PDB entry 7L05 | X-ray diffraction, 2.21 A resolution | chains A and F of the 6 polymer chains in the assembly

== Chain A ==
Molecule: Tubulin alpha-1B chain
Source organism: Sus scrofa
UniProt: Q2XVP4 (TBA1B_PIG); numbering as in UniProt (aligned over 1-451)
Sequence (451 residues; numbered 1 to 451; the number before each row is that of its first residue):
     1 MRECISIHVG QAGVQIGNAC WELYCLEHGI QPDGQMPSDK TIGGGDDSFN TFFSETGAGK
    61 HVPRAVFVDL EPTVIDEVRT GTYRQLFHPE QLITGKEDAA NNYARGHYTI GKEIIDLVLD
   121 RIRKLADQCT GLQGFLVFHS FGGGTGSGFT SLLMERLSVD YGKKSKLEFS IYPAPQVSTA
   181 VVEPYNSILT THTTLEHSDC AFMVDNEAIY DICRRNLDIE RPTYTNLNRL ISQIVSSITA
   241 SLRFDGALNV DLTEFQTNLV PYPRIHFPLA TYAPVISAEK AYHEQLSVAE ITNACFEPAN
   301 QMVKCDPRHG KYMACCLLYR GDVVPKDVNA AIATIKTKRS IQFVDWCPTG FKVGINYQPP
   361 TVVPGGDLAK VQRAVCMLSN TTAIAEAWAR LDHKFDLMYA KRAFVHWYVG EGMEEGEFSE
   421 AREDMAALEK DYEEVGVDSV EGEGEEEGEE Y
Not modelled in the structure: 440-451
Bound ions: Ca2+: Asp39, Thr41, Gly44, Glu55
Ligand contacts: GTP (guanosine-5'-triphosphate): Gly10, Gln11, Ala12, Gln15, Ile16, Asp69, Asp98, Ala99, Ala100, Asn101, Ser140, Gly142, Gly143, Gly144, Thr145, Gly146, Ile171, Pro173, Val177, Ser178, Thr179, Glu183, Asn206, Tyr224, Leu227, Asn228, Ile231
UniProt features mapped onto this chain:
  - motif: Met1 to Cys4 (MREC motif)
  - active site: Glu254
  - binding site (GTP): Gly10, Gln11, Ala12, Gln15, Glu71, Ala99, Ser140, Gly143, Gly144, Thr145, Gly146, Thr179, Glu183, Asn206, Tyr224, Asn228, Leu252
  - binding site (Mg(2+)): Glu71
  - site: Tyr451 (Involved in polymerization)
  - modified residue: Lys40 (N6,N6,N6-trimethyllysine), Ser48 (Phosphoserine), Ser232 (Phosphoserine), Tyr282 (3'-nitrotyrosine), Arg339 (Omega-N-methylarginine), Ser439 (Phosphoserine), Glu443 (5-glutamyl polyglutamate), Glu445 (5-glutamyl polyglutamate), Tyr451 (3'-nitrotyrosine)
  - cross-link (Glycyl lysine isopeptide (Lys-Gly)): Lys326 (interchain with G-Cter in ubiquitin), Lys370 (interchain with G-Cter in ubiquitin)

== Chain F ==
Molecule: Tubulin Tyrosine Ligase
Source organism: Gallus gallus
UniProt: E1BQ43 (E1BQ43_CHICK); residue numbers follow UniProt; this construct covers 1-378
Sequence (384 residues; row label = number of the first residue in the row):
     1 MYTFVVRDEN SSVYAEVSRL LLATGQWKRL RKDNPRFNLM LGERNRLPFG RLGHEPGLVQ
    61 LVNYYRGADK LCRKASLVKL IKTSPELSES CTWFPESYVI YPTNLKTPVA PAQNGIRHLI
   121 NNTRTDEREV FLAAYNRRRE GREGNVWIAK SSAGAKGEGI LISSEASELL DFIDEQGQVH
   181 VIQKYLEKPL LLEPGHRKFD IRSWVLVDHL YNIYLYREGV LRTSSEPYNS ANFQDKTCHL
   241 TNHCIQKEYS KNYGRYEEGN EMFFEEFNQY LMDALNTTLE NSILLQIKHI IRSCLMCIEP
   301 AISTKHLHYQ SFQLFGFDFM VDEELKVWLI EVNGAPACAQ KLYAELCQGI VDVAISSVFP
   361 LADTGQKTSQ PTSIFIKLHH HHHH
Not modelled in the structure: 103-124, 153-159, 176-178, 363-372
Differences from the reference sequence: expression tag (379-384)
Bound ions: Mg2+: Glu331, Asn333 (together with AMP-PCP)
Ligand contacts: AMP-PCP (ACP; phosphomethylphosphonic acid adenylate ester): Lys74, Ile148, Lys150, Gln183, Lys184, Tyr185, Leu186, Lys198, Asp200, Arg202, Arg222, His239, Leu240, Thr241, Asn242, Asp318, Met320, Ile330, Glu331, Asn333

== Interface between chain A and chain F ==
Residue-residue contacts (24; chain A residue first):
  Gln176(A) - Pro56(F)
  Glu207(A) - His54(F)  salt bridge
  Glu297(A) - His306(F)
  Pro298(A) - Leu307(F)  hydrophobic
  Lys304(A) - His54(F)
  Lys304(A) - His308(F)
  Asp306(A) - Leu307(F)
  Arg308(A) - Pro300(F)  hydrogen bond (side chain-backbone)
  Arg308(A) - Ala301(F)  hydrogen bond (side chain-backbone)
  Arg308(A) - Ile302(F)
  Arg308(A) - Ser303(F)  hydrogen bond (side chain-backbone)
  Arg308(A) - Leu307(F)
  His309(A) - Arg66(F)  hydrogen bond (side chain-backbone)
  His309(A) - Ala301(F)  hydrogen bond (side chain-backbone)
  Lys338(A) - Pro300(F)
  Ser340(A) - Pro300(F)
  Ser340(A) - Ala301(F)
  Glu386(A) - Gly50(F)
  Glu386(A) - Arg66(F)  salt bridge
  Arg390(A) - Gly50(F)
  Arg390(A) - His54(F)
  His393(A) - Arg51(F)
  Glu433(A) - Arg46(F)  salt bridge
  Ser439(A) - Tyr101(F)
Also at the interface, not in a pair above, chain A (16 interface residues in all): Cys305
Also at the interface, not in a pair above, chain F (17 interface residues in all): Gly53, Gly67, Glu299

== Summary ==
The interface between chain A and chain F involves 16 residues on one side and 17 on the other; the contacts
include 5 hydrogen bonds and 3 salt bridges. Polar contacts include Glu207(A)-His54(F), Glu386(A)-Arg66(F) and
Glu433(A)-Arg46(F). Bound to chain A: GTP.
Here chain A is Tubulin alpha-1B chain (Sus scrofa) and chain F is Tubulin Tyrosine Ligase (Gallus gallus).
Entry 7L05 (Complex of novel maytansinoid M24 bound to T2R-TTL (two tubulin alpha/beta heterodimers, RB3
stathmin-like domain, and ...) was determined by X-ray diffraction.
